PDB entry 4XMD | X-ray diffraction, 1.60 A resolution | chain A

== Chain A ==
Molecule: Nitrophorin-7
Organism: Rhodnius prolixus
Notes: EC 1.7.6.1
UniProtKB: Q6PQK2 (NP7_RHOPR); residues 2-185 here correspond to UniProt positions 22-205 (UniProt number = residue number + 20)
Sequence (184 residues; each row starts with the number of its first residue):
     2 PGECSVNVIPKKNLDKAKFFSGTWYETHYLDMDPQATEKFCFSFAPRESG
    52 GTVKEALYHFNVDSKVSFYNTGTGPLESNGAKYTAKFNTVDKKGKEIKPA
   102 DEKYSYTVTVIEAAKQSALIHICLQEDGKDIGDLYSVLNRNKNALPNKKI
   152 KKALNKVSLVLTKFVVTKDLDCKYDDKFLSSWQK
Cystine bridges: Cys5-Cys124, Cys42-Cys173
Metal / ion sites: heme Fe near His60 (its only coordinating residue here)
Small-molecule neighbours: heme (HEM): Glu27, Tyr30, Phe41, Phe43, Phe45, Glu56, Leu58, His60, Phe69, Asn71, Phe88, Tyr107, Val109, Ile121, Ile123, Leu135, Ser137
What the authors report for this chain:
  - contacts within the chain: Asp32-Asp134 (water-mediated contact)

== Overview ==
Bound to chain A: heme. From the paper: contacts within the chain involving Asp32 and Asp134.
Chain A is Nitrophorin-7 (Rhodnius prolixus); the structure, Crystal structure of nitrophorin 7 from Rhodnius
prolixus at pH 7.8, was determined by X-ray diffraction (same publication as 4XMC, 4XME, 4XMF, 4XMG and 4XMH).
